PDB entry 6T79 | electron microscopy, 3.20 A resolution | chains E and J of the 10 polymer chains in the assembly

[Chain E]
Name: Histone H3.2
From: Homo sapiens
UniProt: Q71DI3 (H32_HUMAN); residues 0-135 here correspond to UniProt positions 1-136 (UniProt number = residue number + 1)
Amino-acid sequence (136 residues; numbered 0 to 135; the number before each row is that of its first residue; numbering starts at 0):
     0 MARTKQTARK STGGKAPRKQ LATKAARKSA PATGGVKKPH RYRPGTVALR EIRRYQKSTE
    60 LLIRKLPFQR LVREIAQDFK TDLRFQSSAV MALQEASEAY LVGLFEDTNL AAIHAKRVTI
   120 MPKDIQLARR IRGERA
Disordered / not traced: 0-37, 135
Construct notes: engineered mutation Ala110 (Cys111 in Q71DI3)

[Chain J]
Molecule: 147-nt DNA strand
Sequence (147 nucleotides; numbered -1 to 145; the number before each row is that of its first residue; numbers below 1 keep their minus sign (DA-1 is residue -1)):
    -1 ATCACGTGTG CTCTTCCGAT CTCCGAGTGT CGTTAGGCAT TAAGCTGAAC GCACAAAGGA
    59 ACAAAATAAA CAATACCACC GAAACAAAGA ATTAGAATAG TATAACGCTA ACAAACATAA
   119 ATTAGATCGG AAGAGCGTCG TGTAGAT
Disordered / not traced: -1 to 0

[Interface between chain E and chain J]
Contacting residue pairs - 23 pairs, chain E then chain J:
  His39(E) - DA144(J)  sugar contact
  Tyr41(E) - DA144(J)  sugar contact
  Arg42(E) - DC69(J)  salt bridge to the phosphate
  Arg42(E) - DA144(J)  phosphate contact
  Pro43(E) - DA68(J)  phosphate contact
  Pro43(E) - DC69(J)  sugar contact
  Thr45(E) - DA144(J)  hydrogen bond to the phosphate
  Arg63(E) - DC60(J)  sugar contact
  Arg63(E) - DA61(J)  phosphate contact
  Arg72(E) - DA51(J)  salt bridge to the phosphate
  Arg83(E) - DC50(J)  phosphate contact
  Arg83(E) - DA51(J)  phosphate contact
  Phe84(E) - DC50(J)  phosphate contact
  Phe84(E) - DA51(J)  hydrogen bond to the phosphate
  Gln85(E) - DC50(J)  phosphate contact
  Ser86(E) - DC50(J)  phosphate contact
  Arg116(E) - DA71(J)  phosphate contact
  Arg116(E) - DT72(J)  salt bridge to the phosphate
  Val117(E) - DA70(J)  sugar contact
  Val117(E) - DA71(J)  hydrogen bond to the phosphate
  Thr118(E) - DA70(J)  hydrogen bond to the phosphate
  Thr118(E) - DA71(J)  hydrogen bond to the phosphate
  Met120(E) - DT72(J)  phosphate contact
Other interface residues (no listed pair), chain E (18 interface residues in all): Arg40, Leu82, Lys115
Other interface residues (no listed pair), chain J (12 interface residues in all): DA66, DG143

[Summary]
18 residues of chain E face 12 of chain J across their interface; the contacts include 5 hydrogen bonds and 3
salt bridges. Polar pairs include Thr45(E)-DA144(J), Phe84(E)-DA51(J) and Val117(E)-DA71(J).
Here chain E is Histone H3.2 (Homo sapiens) and chain J is a 147-nt DNA strand. Entry 6T79 (Structure of a
human nucleosome at 3.2 A resolution) was determined by electron microscopy.
